Entry 5Y3Q (X-ray diffraction, 1.65 A resolution); this record covers chain A.

== Chain A ==
Molecule: Replicase polyprotein 1a
Organism: Human SARS coronavirus
Notes: EC 3.4.19.12, 3.4.22.69
Reference sequence: P0C6U8 (R1A_CVHSA); residues 2-315 here correspond to UniProt positions 1541-1854 (UniProt number = residue number + 1539)
Chain sequence (323 residues; each row starts with the number of its first residue):
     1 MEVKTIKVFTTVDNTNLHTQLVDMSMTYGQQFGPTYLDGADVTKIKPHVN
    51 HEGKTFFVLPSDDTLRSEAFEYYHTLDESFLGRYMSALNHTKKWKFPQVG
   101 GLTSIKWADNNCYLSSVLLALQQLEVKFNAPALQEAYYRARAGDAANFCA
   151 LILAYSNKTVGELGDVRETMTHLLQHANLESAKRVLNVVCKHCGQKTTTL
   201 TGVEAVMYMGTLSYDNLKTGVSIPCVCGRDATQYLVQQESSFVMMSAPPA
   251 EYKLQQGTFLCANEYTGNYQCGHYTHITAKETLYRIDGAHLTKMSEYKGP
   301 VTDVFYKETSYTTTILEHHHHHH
Unresolved in the structure: 318-323
Differences from the reference sequence: initiating methionine (1); expression tag (316-323)
Swiss-Prot annotation at these positions:
  - zinc finger: C190 to C227 (C4-type)
  - active site (For PL-PRO activity): C112, H273, D287
  - binding site (Zn(2+)): C190, C193, C225, C227
Disulfide bonds: C271 forms a disulfide with the same residue of a neighbouring copy of this chain
Covalent attachments: beta-mercaptoethanol (BME) linked to C112
Ion coordination: Na+ site 1: Y72, A132; Na+ site 2: S115, I286; Na+ site 3: S116, N263; Zn2+: C190, C193, C225, C227; Na+ site 4: V206, M244; Na+ site 5: K218, L235, Y311, T313
Reported in the primary citation:
  - binding site for beta-mercaptoethanol: C112
  - catalytic residues: C112, H273, D287 (citing earlier work)
  - mutagenesis - C271A (4.4-fold): decreased binding to disulfiram
  - mutagenesis - C271A (Tm change 6 degC): decreased stability in response to disulfiram

== Summary ==
The Na+ site 1 is built by Y72 and A132. S115 and I286 coordinate Na+ site 2. From UniProt: 3 active-site
residues and 4 Zn2+-binding residues. From the paper: catalytic residues C112, H273 and D287; C271A reduces
binding to disulfiram.
Chain A is Replicase polyprotein 1a (Human SARS coronavirus); the structure, Crystal structure of SARS
coronavirus papain-like protease conjugated with beta-mercaptoethanol, was determined by X-ray diffraction,
deposited together with 5Y3E.
